Entry 2GQS (X-ray diffraction, 2.05 A resolution); this record covers chains A and B.

# Chain A (and B)
Name: Phosphoribosylaminoimidazole-succinocarboxamide synthase
Source organism: Escherichia coli
Notes: EC 6.3.2.6; chain B of this document is another copy of the same molecule, construct and numbering; everything in this record applies to it too
UniProt: P0A7D7 (PUR7_ECOLI); numbering as in UniProt (aligned over 1-237)
Amino-acid sequence (237 residues; each row starts with the number of its first residue):
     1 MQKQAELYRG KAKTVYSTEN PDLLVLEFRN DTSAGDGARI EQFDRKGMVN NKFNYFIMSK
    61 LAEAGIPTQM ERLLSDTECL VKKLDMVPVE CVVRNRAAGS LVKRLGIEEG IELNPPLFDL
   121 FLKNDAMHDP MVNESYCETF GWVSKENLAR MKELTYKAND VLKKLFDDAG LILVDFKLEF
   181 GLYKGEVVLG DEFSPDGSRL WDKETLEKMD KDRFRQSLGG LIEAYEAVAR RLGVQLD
Ion coordination: Mg2+ site 1: E90, D129 (together with CAIR-Mg2+)
Small-molecule neighbours:
  - ADP (adenosine-5'-diphosphate): Y8, G10, K11, A12, K13, V15, L24, L26, Q69, V81, K82, K83, L84, M86, K123, D125, E179, G190, D191
  - CAIR-Mg2+ (C2R; 5-amino-1-(5-O-phosphono-beta-D-ribofuranosyl)-1H-imidazole-4-carboxylic acid): D36, E90, V92, R94, A98, G99, S100, L101, F121, D129, D175, F176, K177, D196, G197, S198, R199, R215

# Chain A / chain B interface
Pairs across the interface (52):
  L101(A) - Y136(B)
  K103(A) - M127(B)
  R104(A) - M127(B)
  R104(A) - P130(B)
  R104(A) - M131(B)
  R104(A) - Y136(B)  hydrogen bond
  L105(A) - M127(B)
  L105(A) - P130(B)  hydrophobic
  L105(A) - Y136(B)  hydrophobic
  L105(A) - F140(B)  hydrophobic
  G106(A) - M127(B)
  L113(A) - F140(B)  hydrophobic
  N114(A) - T139(B)
  P115(A) - E138(B)
  P115(A) - T139(B)  hydrogen bond (backbone-side chain)
  P116(A) - T139(B)
  L117(A) - S135(B)
  L117(A) - Y136(B)  hydrophobic
  L117(A) - T139(B)
  L117(A) - F140(B)  hydrophobic
  F118(A) - N133(B)  hydrogen bond (backbone-side chain)
  F118(A) - S135(B)  hydrogen bond (backbone-side chain)
  D119(A) - N133(B)  hydrogen bond
  D119(A) - Y136(B)  hydrogen bond
  M127(A) - K103(B)
  M127(A) - R104(B)
  M127(A) - L105(B)
  M127(A) - G106(B)
  P130(A) - R104(B)
  P130(A) - L105(B)  hydrophobic
  M131(A) - R104(B)  hydrogen bond (backbone-side chain)
  M131(A) - M131(B)
  M131(A) - N133(B)
  M131(A) - Y136(B)
  N133(A) - F118(B)  hydrogen bond (side chain-backbone)
  N133(A) - D119(B)  hydrogen bond
  N133(A) - M131(B)
  S135(A) - L117(B)
  S135(A) - F118(B)  hydrogen bond (side chain-backbone)
  Y136(A) - L101(B)  hydrophobic
  Y136(A) - R104(B)  hydrogen bond
  Y136(A) - L105(B)  hydrophobic
  Y136(A) - L117(B)  hydrophobic
  Y136(A) - D119(B)  hydrogen bond
  Y136(A) - M131(B)
  T139(A) - L113(B)
  T139(A) - N114(B)
  T139(A) - P115(B)  hydrogen bond (side chain-backbone)
  T139(A) - P116(B)
  T139(A) - L117(B)
  F140(A) - I107(B)  hydrophobic
  F140(A) - L113(B)  hydrophobic
Also at the interface, not in a pair above, chain A (24 interface residues in all): L122, V132, E138, W142
Also at the interface, not in a pair above, chain B (25 interface residues in all): L122, V132, Y156

# In short
24 residues of chain A and 25 residues of chain B are in contact, with 13 hydrogen bonds. Among the polar
pairs are R104(A)-Y136(B), P115(A)-T139(B) and F118(A)-N133(B). Bound to chain A: ADP and CAIR-Mg2+. The Mg2+
site 1 is built by E90(A) and D129(A).
Both chains are Phosphoribosylaminoimidazole-succinocarboxamide synthase (Escherichia coli). Entry 2GQS
(SAICAR Synthetase Complexed with CAIR-Mg2+ and ADP) was determined by X-ray diffraction together with 2GQR
from the same study.
